6F3N - chains A and C of the 4 polymer chains in the assembly; structure by X-ray diffraction, 1.85 A resolution.

# Chain A (and C)
Protein: Adenosylhomocysteinase
Organism: Pseudomonas aeruginosa (strain ATCC 15692 / DSM 22644 / CIP 104116 / JCM 14847 / LMG 12228 / 1C / PRS 101 / PAO1)
Notes: EC 3.3.1.1; chain C of this document is another copy of the same molecule, construct and numbering; everything in this record applies to it too
UniProt: Q9I685 (SAHH_PSEAE); residue numbers follow UniProt; this construct covers 1-469
Sequence (472 residues; each row starts with the number of its first residue; numbers below 1 keep their minus sign (Ser-2 is residue -2)):
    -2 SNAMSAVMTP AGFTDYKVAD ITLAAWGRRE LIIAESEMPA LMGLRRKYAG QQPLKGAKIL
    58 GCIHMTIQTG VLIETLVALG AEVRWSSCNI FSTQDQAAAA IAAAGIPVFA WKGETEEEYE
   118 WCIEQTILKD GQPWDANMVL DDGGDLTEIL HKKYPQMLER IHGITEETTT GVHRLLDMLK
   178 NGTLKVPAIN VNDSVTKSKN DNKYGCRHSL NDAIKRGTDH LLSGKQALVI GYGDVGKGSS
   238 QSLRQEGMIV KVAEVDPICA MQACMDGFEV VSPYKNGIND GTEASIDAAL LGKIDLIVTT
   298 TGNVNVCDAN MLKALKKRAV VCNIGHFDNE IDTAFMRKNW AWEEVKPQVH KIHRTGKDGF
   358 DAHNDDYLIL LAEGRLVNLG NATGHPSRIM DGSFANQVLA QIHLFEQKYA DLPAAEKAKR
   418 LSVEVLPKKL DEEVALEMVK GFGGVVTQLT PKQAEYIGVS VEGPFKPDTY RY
Unresolved in the structure: -2 to 9
Sequence notes: expression tag (-2 to 0)
Metal / ion sites: K+: Gln65, Thr380, His382; Zn2+: Cys85, Asp139, His323
Residues lining bound ligands:
  - adenosine (ADN): Ile60, His61, Thr63, Gln65, Thr66, Asp139, Glu164, Thr165, Lys194, Asp198, His323, Leu373, Asn375, Leu376, Thr380, Gly381, His382, Met387, Phe391
  - NAD (nicotinamide-adenine-dinucleotide), molecule 1: Thr165, Thr166, Thr167, Lys194, Asp198, Asn199, Cys203, Ile227, Gly228, Tyr229, Gly230, Asp231, Val232, Gly233, Ala250, Glu251, Val252, Asp253, Cys256, Thr297, Thr298, Gly299, Asn300, Val303, Ile321, Gly322, His323, Leu373, Asn375, His382
  - NAD, molecule 2: Leu446, Gln450, Ile454, Lys463, Tyr467
UniProt features mapped onto this chain:
  - binding site (substrate): Thr63, Asp139, Glu164, Lys194, Asp198
  - binding site (NAD(+)): Thr165 to Thr167, Asn199, Gly228 to Gly233, Glu251, Asn300, Ile321 to His323, Asn375
Reported in the primary citation:
  - mutagenesis - Q65A: decreased catalytic activity on K+ ions
  - mutagenesis - Q65A: decreased binding to adenosine

# Interface between chain A and chain C
Residue-residue contacts (72; chain A residue first):
  Trp23(A) with Val342(C); Lys343(C)
  Arg26(A) with Glu340(C); Glu341(C), hydrogen bond (side chain-backbone); Val342(C), hydrogen bond (side chain-backbone)
  Glu27(A) with Lys343(C)
  Ile29(A) with Ala359(C); His360(C)
  Ile30(A) with His217(C); Val342(C), hydrophobic
  Ser33(A) with Arg315(C); Tyr364(C)
  Glu34(A) with His217(C); Lys222(C), salt bridge
  Arg204(A) with Gln242(C), hydrogen bond (side chain-backbone); Glu243(C); Gly244(C)
  His205(A) with Lys212(C), hydrogen bond (backbone-side chain); His217(C); Leu218(C)
  Asn208(A) with Lys212(C), hydrogen bond; Glu243(C)
  Asp209(A) with Lys212(C)
  Lys212(A) with His205(C), hydrogen bond (side chain-backbone); Asn208(C), hydrogen bond; Asp209(C); Arg213(C), hydrogen bond (backbone-side chain)
  Arg213(A) with Lys212(C), hydrogen bond (side chain-backbone); Arg213(C); Asp216(C), salt bridge
  Asp216(A) with Arg213(C), salt bridge; Thr380(C), hydrogen bond; Pro383(C)
  His217(A) with Ile30(C); Glu34(C); His205(C)
  Leu218(A) with His205(C); Pro383(C); Arg385(C); Ile386(C), hydrophobic; Phe439(C), hydrophobic
  Ser220(A) with Arg204(C); Phe439(C)
  Gly221(A) with Phe439(C)
  Lys222(A) with Glu34(C), salt bridge; Arg385(C)
  Gln242(A) with Arg204(C), hydrogen bond (backbone-side chain); Gln242(C), hydrogen bond (backbone-side chain); Glu243(C)
  Glu243(A) with Arg204(C); Asn208(C); Gln242(C), hydrogen bond
  Gly244(A) with Arg204(C)
  Arg315(A) with Ser33(C)
  Glu340(A) with Arg26(C)
  Glu341(A) with Arg26(C), hydrogen bond (backbone-side chain)
  Val342(A) with Trp23(C); Arg26(C), hydrogen bond (backbone-side chain)
  Lys343(A) with Trp23(C)
  Ala359(A) with Ile29(C)
  His360(A) with Ile29(C)
  Tyr364(A) with Ile30(C); Ser33(C)
  Thr380(A) with Asp216(C), hydrogen bond
  Pro383(A) with Asp216(C); Leu218(C)
  Arg385(A) with Leu218(C); Lys222(C)
  Ile386(A) with Leu218(C), hydrophobic
  Phe439(A) with Leu218(C), hydrophobic; Ser220(C); Gly221(C)
Other interface residues (no listed pair), chain A (39 interface residues in all): Leu219, Lys348, Ile366, Ser384
Other interface residues (no listed pair), chain C (39 interface residues in all): Glu27, Leu219, Lys348, Ile366, Ser384

# In short
Chain A and chain C each contribute 39 residues to their interface, with 16 hydrogen bonds and 4 salt bridges.
Polar contacts include Glu34(A)-Lys222(C), Arg213(A)-Asp216(C) and Arg26(A)-Glu341(C). Bound to chain A: NAD
and adenosine. From the paper: Q65A of chain A reduces catalytic activity on K+ ions; Q65A of chain A reduces
binding to adenosine.
Chain A and chain C are both Adenosylhomocysteinase (Pseudomonas aeruginosa (strain ATCC 15692 / DSM 22644 /
CIP 104116 / JCM 14847 / LMG 12228 / 1C / PRS 101 / PAO1)); the structure, Crystal structure of
S-adenosyl-L-homocysteine hydrolase from Pseudomonas aeruginosa cocrystallized with SAH in the presence of K+
..., was determined by X-ray diffraction (same publication as 6F3M, 6F3O, 6F3P and 6F3Q).
